Entry 3HOV (X-ray diffraction, 3.50 A resolution); this record covers chains A and E of the 15 polymer chains in the assembly.

== Chain A ==
Molecule: DNA-directed RNA polymerase II subunit RPB1
Source organism: Saccharomyces cerevisiae
Notes: EC 2.7.7.6
UniProtKB: P04050 (RPB1_YEAST); numbering as in UniProt (aligned over 1-1733)
Sequence (1733 residues; each row starts with the number of its first residue):
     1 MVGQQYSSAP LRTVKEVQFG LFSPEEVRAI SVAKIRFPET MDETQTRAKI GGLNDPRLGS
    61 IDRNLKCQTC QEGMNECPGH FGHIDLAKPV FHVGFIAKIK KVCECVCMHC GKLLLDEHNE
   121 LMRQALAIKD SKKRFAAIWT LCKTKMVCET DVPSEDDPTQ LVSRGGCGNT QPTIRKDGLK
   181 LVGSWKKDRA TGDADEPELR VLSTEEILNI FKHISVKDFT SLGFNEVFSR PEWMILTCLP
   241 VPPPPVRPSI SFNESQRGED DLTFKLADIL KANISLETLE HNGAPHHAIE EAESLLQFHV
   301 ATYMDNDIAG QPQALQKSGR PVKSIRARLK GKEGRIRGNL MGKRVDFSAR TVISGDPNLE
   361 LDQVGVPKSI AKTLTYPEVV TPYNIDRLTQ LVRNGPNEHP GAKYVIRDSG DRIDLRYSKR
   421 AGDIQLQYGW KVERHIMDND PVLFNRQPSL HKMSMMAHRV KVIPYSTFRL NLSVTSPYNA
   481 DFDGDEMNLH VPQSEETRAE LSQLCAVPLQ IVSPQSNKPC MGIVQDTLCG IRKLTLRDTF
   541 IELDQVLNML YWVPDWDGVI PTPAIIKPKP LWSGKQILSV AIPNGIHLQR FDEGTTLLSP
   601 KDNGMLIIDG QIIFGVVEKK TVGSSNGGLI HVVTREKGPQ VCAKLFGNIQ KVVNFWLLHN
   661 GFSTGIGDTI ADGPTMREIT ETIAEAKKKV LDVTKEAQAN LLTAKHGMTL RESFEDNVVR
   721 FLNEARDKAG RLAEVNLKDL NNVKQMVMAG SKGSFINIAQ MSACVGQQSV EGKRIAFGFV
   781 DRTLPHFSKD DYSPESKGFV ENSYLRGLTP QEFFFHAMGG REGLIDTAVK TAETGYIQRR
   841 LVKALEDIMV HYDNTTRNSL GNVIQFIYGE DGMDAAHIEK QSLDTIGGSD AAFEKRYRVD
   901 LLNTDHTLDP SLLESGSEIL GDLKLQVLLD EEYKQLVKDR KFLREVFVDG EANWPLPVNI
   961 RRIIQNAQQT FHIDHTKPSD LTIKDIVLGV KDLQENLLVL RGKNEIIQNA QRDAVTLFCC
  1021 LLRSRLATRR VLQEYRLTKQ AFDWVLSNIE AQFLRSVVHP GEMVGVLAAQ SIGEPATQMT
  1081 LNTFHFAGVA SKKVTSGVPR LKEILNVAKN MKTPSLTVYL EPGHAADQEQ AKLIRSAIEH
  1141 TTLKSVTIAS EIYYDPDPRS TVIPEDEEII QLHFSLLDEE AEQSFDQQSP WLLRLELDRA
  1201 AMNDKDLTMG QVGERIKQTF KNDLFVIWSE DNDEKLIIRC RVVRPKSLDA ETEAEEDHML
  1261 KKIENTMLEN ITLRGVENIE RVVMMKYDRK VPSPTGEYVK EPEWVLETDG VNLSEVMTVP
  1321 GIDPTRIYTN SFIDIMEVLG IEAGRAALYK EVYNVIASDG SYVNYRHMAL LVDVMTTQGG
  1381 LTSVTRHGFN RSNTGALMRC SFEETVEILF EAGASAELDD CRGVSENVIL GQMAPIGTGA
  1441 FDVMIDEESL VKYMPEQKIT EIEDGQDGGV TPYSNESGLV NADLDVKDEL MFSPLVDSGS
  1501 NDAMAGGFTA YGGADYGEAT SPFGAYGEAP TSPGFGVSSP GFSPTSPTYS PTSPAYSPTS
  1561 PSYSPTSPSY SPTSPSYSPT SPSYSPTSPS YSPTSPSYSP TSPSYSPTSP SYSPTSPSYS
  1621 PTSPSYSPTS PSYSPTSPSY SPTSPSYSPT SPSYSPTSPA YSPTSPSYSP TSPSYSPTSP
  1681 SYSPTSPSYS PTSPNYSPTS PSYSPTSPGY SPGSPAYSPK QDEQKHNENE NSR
Unresolved in the structure: 1, 187-194, 1082-1091, 1176-1186, 1245-1253, 1456-1733
Curated features (UniProtKB/Swiss-Prot):
  - region: Pro248 to Asp260 (Lid loop), Asn306 to Lys323 (Rudder loop), Pro810 to Glu822 (Bridging helix)
  - binding site (Zn(2+)): Cys67, Cys70, Cys77, His80, Cys107, Cys110, Cys148, Cys167
  - binding site (Mg(2+)): Asp481, Asp483, Asp485
  - modified residue: Thr1471 (Phosphothreonine)
  - cross-link (Glycyl lysine isopeptide (Lys-Gly)): Lys695 (interchain with G-Cter in ubiquitin), Lys1246 (interchain with G-Cter in ubiquitin), Lys1350 (interchain with G-Cter in ubiquitin)
  - natural variant: Ser1653 to Pro1659 (deletion: In strain: A364A)
  - mutagenesis: Lys1246 (K1246R: Impairs ubiquitination during transcription stress)
Metal / ion sites: Zn2+ site 1: Cys67, Cys70, Cys77, His80; Zn2+ site 2: Cys107, Cys110, Cys148, Cys167; Mg2+: Asp481, Asp483, Asp485
What the authors report for this chain:
  - Mg2+ coordination: Asp481, Asp483, Asp485

== Chain E ==
Molecule: DNA-directed RNA polymerases I, II, and III subunit RPABC1
Source organism: Saccharomyces cerevisiae
Notes: EC 2.7.7.6
UniProtKB: P20434 (RPAB1_YEAST); residues 1-215 here = UniProt positions 1-215
Sequence (215 residues; each row starts with the number of its first residue):
     1 MDQENERNIS RLWRAFRTVK EMVKDRGYFI TQEEVELPLE DFKAKYCDSM GRPQRKMMSF
    61 QANPTEESIS KFPDMGSLWV EFCDEPSVGV KTMKTFVIHI QEKNFQTGIF VYQNNITPSA
   121 MKLVPSIPPA TIETFNEAAL VVNITHHELV PKHIRLSSDE KRELLKRYRL KESQLPRIQR
   181 ADPVALYLGL KRGEVVKIIR KSETSGRYAS YRICM
Unresolved in the structure: 1

== Interface between chain A and chain E ==
Contacting residue pairs (91):
  Arg857(A) with Tyr168(E), hydrogen bond (side chain-backbone); Leu170(E); Gln174(E)
  Leu860(A) with Gln174(E), hydrogen bond (backbone-side chain)
  Gly861(A) with Gln174(E)
  Asn862(A) with Ser173(E); Gln174(E)
  Val863(A) with Leu170(E), hydrophobic; Gln174(E), hydrogen bond (backbone-backbone)
  Gln865(A) with Tyr208(E)
  Phe866(A) with Tyr208(E), hydrogen bond (backbone-side chain); Ala209(E); Ser210(E); Tyr211(E)
  Gly869(A) with Thr204(E), hydrogen bond (backbone-side chain)
  Glu870(A) with Arg200(E), salt bridge; Ser202(E), hydrogen bond; Thr204(E); Ser205(E), hydrogen bond (backbone-side chain); Tyr208(E)
  Asp871(A) with Thr204(E), hydrogen bond; Ser205(E)
  Phe942(A) with Gly206(E); Arg207(E)
  Glu945(A) with Lys201(E), salt bridge
  Val946(A) with Lys201(E); Ser202(E); Gly206(E)
  Phe947(A) with Glu203(E)
  Trp954(A) with Glu203(E)
  Leu956(A) with Thr204(E)
  Asn1004(A) with Arg167(E)
  Ile1006(A) with Glu163(E); Leu164(E), hydrophobic; Arg167(E); Tyr168(E), hydrophobic
  Ile1007(A) with Arg167(E); Tyr168(E)
  Ala1010(A) with Tyr168(E)
  Asp1013(A) with Ser205(E); Arg207(E), salt bridge; Ala209(E)
  Ala1014(A) with Ser205(E)
  Thr1016(A) with Ser205(E)
  Leu1017(A) with Glu203(E); Thr204(E); Ser205(E), hydrogen bond (backbone-backbone); Gly206(E)
  Met1317(A) with Val142(E)
  Thr1318(A) with Arg11(E), hydrogen bond; Arg14(E); Ala138(E); Val141(E); Val142(E)
  Pro1324(A) with Val142(E), hydrophobic; His147(E)
  Thr1325(A) with His146(E), hydrogen bond (side chain-backbone); His147(E); Glu148(E), hydrogen bond (backbone-backbone)
  Arg1326(A) with His147(E); Glu148(E)
  Ile1327(A) with His147(E), hydrogen bond (backbone-side chain)
  Glu1337(A) with Pro183(E)
  Val1338(A) with Ile144(E); Pro183(E)
  Leu1339(A) with Ile144(E), hydrophobic; His147(E); Val150(E)
  Gly1340(A) with Asp182(E); Pro183(E)
  Ile1341(A) with Asp182(E), hydrogen bond (backbone-side chain); Arg212(E)
  Glu1342(A) with Pro151(E); Ile198(E); Arg200(E), salt bridge; Arg212(E), salt bridge
  Ala1343(A) with Leu149(E); Val150(E), hydrophobic
  Arg1345(A) with Arg200(E)
  Ala1346(A) with Leu149(E), hydrophobic
  Tyr1349(A) with Glu203(E)
  Tyr1365(A) with Glu203(E)
  Arg1366(A) with Thr204(E)
  Asp1373(A) with Arg200(E), salt bridge
  Thr1376(A) with Arg212(E)
  Thr1377(A) with Pro176(E); Arg177(E), hydrogen bond (backbone-backbone); Arg212(E)
  Gln1378(A) with Arg177(E)
  Gly1379(A) with Arg177(E); Gln179(E)
Other interface residues (no listed pair), chain A (51 interface residues in all): Ile867, Ile1335, Met1336, Ala1347
Other interface residues (no listed pair), chain E (42 interface residues in all): His153, Leu175, Ile178, Val184

== Overview ==
51 residues of chain A and 42 residues of chain E are in contact, with 15 hydrogen bonds and 6 salt bridges.
Polar pairs include Glu870(A)-Arg200(E), Glu945(A)-Lys201(E) and Asp1013(A)-Arg207(E). UniProt lists 8
Zn2+-binding residues, 3 Mg2+-binding residues and one mutagenesis site on chain A. From the paper: Mg2+
coordination by Asp481(A), Asp483(A) and Asp485(A).
Chain A is DNA-directed RNA polymerase II subunit RPB1 and chain E is DNA-directed RNA polymerases I, II, and
III subunit RPABC1, both from Saccharomyces cerevisiae; the structure, Complete RNA polymerase II elongation
complex II, was determined by X-ray diffraction (same publication as 3HOU, 3HOW, 3HOX, 3HOY and 3HOZ).
